4RUB - chains C and D of the 8 polymer chains in the assembly; structure by X-ray diffraction, 2.70 A resolution.

[Chain C (and D)]
Molecule: Ribulose 1,5-bisphosphate carboxylase/oxygenase (form IV)
Organism: Nicotiana tabacum
Notes: EC 4.1.1.39; chain D of this document is another copy of the same molecule, construct and numbering; everything in this record applies to it too
Reference sequence: P00876 (RBL_TOBAC); numbering as in UniProt (aligned over 1-477)
Sequence (477 residues; each row starts with the number of its first residue):
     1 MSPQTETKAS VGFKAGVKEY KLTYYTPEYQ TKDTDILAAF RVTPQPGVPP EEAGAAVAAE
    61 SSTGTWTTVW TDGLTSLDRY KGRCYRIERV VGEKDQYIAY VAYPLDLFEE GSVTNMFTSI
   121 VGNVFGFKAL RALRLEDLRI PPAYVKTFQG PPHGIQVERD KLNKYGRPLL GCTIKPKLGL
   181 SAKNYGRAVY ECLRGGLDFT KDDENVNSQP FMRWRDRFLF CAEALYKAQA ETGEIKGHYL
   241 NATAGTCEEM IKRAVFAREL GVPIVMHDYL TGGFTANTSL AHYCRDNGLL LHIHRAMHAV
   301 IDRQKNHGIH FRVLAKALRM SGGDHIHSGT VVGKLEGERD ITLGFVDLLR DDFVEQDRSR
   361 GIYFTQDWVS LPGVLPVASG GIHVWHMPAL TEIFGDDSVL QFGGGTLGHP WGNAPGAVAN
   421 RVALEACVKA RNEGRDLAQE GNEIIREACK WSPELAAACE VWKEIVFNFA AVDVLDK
Not modelled in the structure: 1-8, 474-477
Disulfide bonds: Cys-449/Cys-459
Covalent attachments: formate (FMT) linked to Lys-201
Metal / ion sites: Mg2+: Asp-203, Glu-204 (together with 2-carboxyarabinitol-1,5-diphosphate, formate)
Small-molecule neighbours:
  - 2-carboxyarabinitol-1,5-diphosphate (CAP), molecule 1: Glu-60, Thr-65, Trp-66, Asn-123
  - 2-carboxyarabinitol-1,5-diphosphate (CAP), molecule 2: Thr-173, Lys-175, Lys-177, Asp-203, Glu-204, His-294, Arg-295, His-298, His-327, Lys-334, Leu-335, Ser-379, Gly-380, Gly-381, Gln-401, Phe-402, Gly-403, Gly-404
UniProt features mapped onto this chain:
  - active site (Proton acceptor): Lys-175, His-294
  - binding site (substrate): Asn-123, Thr-173, Lys-177, Arg-295, His-327, Ser-379
  - binding site (Mg(2+)): Lys-201, Asp-203, Glu-204
  - site: Lys-334 (Transition state stabilizer)
  - modified residue: Pro-3 (N-acetylproline), Lys-14 (N6,N6,N6-trimethyllysine), Lys-201 (N6-carboxylysine)

[Chain C / chain D interface]
Contacting residue pairs - 18 pairs, chain C then chain D:
  Ser-181(C) / Gln-156(D)  hydrogen bond
  Lys-183(C) / Asp-160(D)
  Lys-183(C) / Asn-163(D)
  Lys-183(C) / Tyr-165(D)  hydrogen bond
  Pro-210(C) / Lys-146(D)
  Arg-213(C) / Arg-285(D)
  Arg-215(C) / Arg-258(D)
  Arg-215(C) / Asp-286(D)  hydrogen bond (side chain-backbone)
  Arg-215(C) / Asn-287(D)
  Arg-215(C) / Gly-288(D)
  Asp-216(C) / His-153(D)  salt bridge
  Asp-216(C) / Val-157(D)
  Asp-216(C) / Lys-161(D)  salt bridge
  Leu-219(C) / Lys-161(D)
  Phe-220(C) / Asp-160(D)
  Phe-220(C) / Lys-161(D)
  Lys-252(C) / Asp-286(D)  salt bridge
  Glu-259(C) / Arg-258(D)  salt bridge
Other interface residues (no listed pair), chain D (14 interface residues in all): Ser-370

[Summary]
10 residues of chain C face 14 of chain D across their interface, with 3 hydrogen bonds and 4 salt bridges.
Polar pairs include Asp-216(C)/His-153(D), Asp-216(C)/Lys-161(D) and Lys-252(C)/Asp-286(D). Ligands of chain
C: 2-carboxyarabinitol-1,5-diphosphate.
Both chains are Ribulose 1,5-bisphosphate carboxylase/oxygenase (form IV) (Nicotiana tabacum). Entry 4RUB (A
crystal form of ribulose-1,5-bisphosphate carboxylase(slash)oxygenase from nicotiana tabacum in the activated
state) was determined by X-ray diffraction.
